6GOV - chains X and R of the 13 polymer chains in the assembly; structure by electron microscopy, 3.70 A resolution.

Chain X:
Name: DNA-directed RNA polymerase subunit beta
Organism: Escherichia coli O157:H7
Notes: EC 2.7.7.6
UniProt: P0A8V4 (RPOB_ECO57); residue numbers follow UniProt; this construct covers 1-1342
Amino-acid sequence (1342 residues; row label = number of the first residue in the row):
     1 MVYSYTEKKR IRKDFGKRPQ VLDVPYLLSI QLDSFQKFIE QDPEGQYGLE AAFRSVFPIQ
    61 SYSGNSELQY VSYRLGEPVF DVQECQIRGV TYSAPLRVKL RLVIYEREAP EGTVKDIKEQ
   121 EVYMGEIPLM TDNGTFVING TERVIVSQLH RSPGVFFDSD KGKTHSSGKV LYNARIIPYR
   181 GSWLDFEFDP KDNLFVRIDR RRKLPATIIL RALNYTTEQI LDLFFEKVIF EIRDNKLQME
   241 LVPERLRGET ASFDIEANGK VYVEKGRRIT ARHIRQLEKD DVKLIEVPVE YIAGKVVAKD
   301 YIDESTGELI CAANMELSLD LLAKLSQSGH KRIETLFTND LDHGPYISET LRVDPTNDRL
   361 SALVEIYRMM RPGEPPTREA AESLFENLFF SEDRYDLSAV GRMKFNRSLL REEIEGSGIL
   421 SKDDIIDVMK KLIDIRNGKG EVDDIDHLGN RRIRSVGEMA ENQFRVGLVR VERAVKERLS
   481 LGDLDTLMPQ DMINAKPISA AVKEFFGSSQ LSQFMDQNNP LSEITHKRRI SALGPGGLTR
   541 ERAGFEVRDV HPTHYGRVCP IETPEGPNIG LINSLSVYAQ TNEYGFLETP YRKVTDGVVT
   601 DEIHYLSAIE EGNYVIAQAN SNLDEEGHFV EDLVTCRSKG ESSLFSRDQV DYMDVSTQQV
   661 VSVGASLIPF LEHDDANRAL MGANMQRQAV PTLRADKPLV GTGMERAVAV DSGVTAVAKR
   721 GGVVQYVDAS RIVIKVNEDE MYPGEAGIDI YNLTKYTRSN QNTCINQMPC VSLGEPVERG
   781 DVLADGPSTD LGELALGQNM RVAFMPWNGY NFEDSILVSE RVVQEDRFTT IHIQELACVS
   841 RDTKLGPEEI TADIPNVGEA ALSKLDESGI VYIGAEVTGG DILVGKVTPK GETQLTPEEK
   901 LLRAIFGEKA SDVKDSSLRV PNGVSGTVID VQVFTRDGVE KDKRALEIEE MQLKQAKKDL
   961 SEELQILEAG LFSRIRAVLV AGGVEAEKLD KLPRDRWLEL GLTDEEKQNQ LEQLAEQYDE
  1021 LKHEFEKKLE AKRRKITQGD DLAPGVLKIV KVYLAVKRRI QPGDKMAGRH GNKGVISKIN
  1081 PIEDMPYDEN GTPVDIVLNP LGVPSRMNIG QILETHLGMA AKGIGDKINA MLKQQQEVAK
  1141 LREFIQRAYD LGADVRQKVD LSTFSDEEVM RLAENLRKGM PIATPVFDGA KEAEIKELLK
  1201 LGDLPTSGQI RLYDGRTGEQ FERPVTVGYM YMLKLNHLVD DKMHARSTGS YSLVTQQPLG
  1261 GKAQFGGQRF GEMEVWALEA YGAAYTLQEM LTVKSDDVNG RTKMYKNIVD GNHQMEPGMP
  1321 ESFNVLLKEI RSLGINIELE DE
Not modelled in the structure: 1342
UniProt features mapped onto this chain:
  - modified residue (N6-acetyllysine): Lys1022, Lys1200

Chain R:
Molecule: TRANSCRIPTION BUBBLE (66-nt RNA)
Organism: synthetic construct
Sequence (66 nucleotides; numbered -1 to 66 plus 6 insertion-coded residues; 8 numbers in that range are skipped by the numbering (no residue carries them; nothing is unmodelled there); the number before each row is that of its first residue; a row labelled like 52A-52F holds insertion residues (52A, then the next letters in order); numbers below 1 keep their minus sign (G-1 is residue -1)):
    -1 GGCGCUCUUU AACAUUAAGC CCUGAAGAAG GGCAAAAAU
    41 CAAAUUAAAC CA
52A-52F CACCUG
    58 GCGUGUGGC
Not modelled in the structure: -1 to 4, 41-46, 52A-52F
Bound ions: Mg2+: C66 (shared with 3 residues of chain Y)

How chain X and chain R interact:
Residue-residue contacts (12):
  Gln510(X) with G62(R), hydrogen bond to the phosphate
  Gln513(X) with G62(R), phosphate contact; U63(R), sugar contact
  Arg540(X) with G62(R), salt bridge to the phosphate; U63(R), salt bridge to the phosphate
  Pro564(X) with G64(R), phosphate contact
  Glu565(X) with C66(R), phosphate contact
  Asn568(X) with U63(R), phosphate contact
  Gln688(X) with G64(R), hydrogen bond to the phosphate
  Lys1073(X) with C66(R), salt bridge to the phosphate
  His1237(X) with G65(R), sugar contact
  Gln1264(X) with G58(R), phosphate contact
Interface residues without a listed pair, chain X (13 interface residues in all): Leu533, Lys1065, Leu1259
Interface residues without a listed pair, chain R (7 interface residues in all): U61

Summary:
13 residues of chain X face 7 of chain R across their interface, with 2 hydrogen bonds and 3 salt bridges.
Among the polar pairs are Gln510(X)-G62(R), Gln688(X)-G64(R) and Arg540(X)-G62(R).
Chain X is DNA-directed RNA polymerase subunit beta (Escherichia coli O157:H7) and chain R is TRANSCRIPTION
BUBBLE (66-nt RNA) (synthetic construct); the structure, Structure of THE RNA POLYMERASE LAMBDA-BASED
ANTITERMINATION COMPLEX, was determined by electron microscopy.
